Entry 7AVG (X-ray diffraction, 1.00 A resolution); this record covers chain A.

# Chain A
Molecule: Lysozyme
From: Gallus gallus
Notes: EC 3.2.1.17
UniProt: P00698 (LYSC_CHICK); residues 1-129 here correspond to UniProt positions 19-147 (UniProt number = residue number + 18)
Amino-acid sequence (129 residues; row label = number of the first residue in the row):
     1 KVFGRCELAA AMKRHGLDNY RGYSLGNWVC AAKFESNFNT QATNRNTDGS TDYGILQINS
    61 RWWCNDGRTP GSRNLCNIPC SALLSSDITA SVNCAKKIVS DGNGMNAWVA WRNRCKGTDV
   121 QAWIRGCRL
Disulfides: Cys6-Cys127, Cys30-Cys115, Cys64-Cys80, Cys76-Cys94
UniProt features mapped onto this chain:
  - active site: Glu35, Asp52
  - binding site (substrate): Asp101
From the paper describing this entry:
  - binding site for nitrate ion: His15, Ile88
  - contacts within the chain: Lys1-Thr40 (hydrogen bond), Lys1-Ser86 (water-mediated contact), Ser81-Leu84, Asp87-Thr89 (hydrogen bond)
  - conformationally variable residues (order/disorder transition, side-chain flip): Asp87, Thr89, Asn103

# Overview
From UniProt: active-site residues Glu35 and Asp52 and substrate-binding residue Asp101. From the paper: a
binding site for nitrate ion at His15 and Ile88; conformational variability at Asp87, Thr89 and Asn103.
Chain A is Lysozyme (Gallus gallus); the structure, Perdeuterated hen egg-white lysozyme at 100 K, was
determined by X-ray diffraction (same publication as 7AVE and 7AVF).
